8HI2 - chains B and C of the 3 polymer chains in the assembly; structure by electron microscopy, 3.20 A resolution.

Chain B:
Molecule: Genome polyprotein (Fragment)
Source organism: Enterovirus A71
UniProtKB: A0A1P8LK26 (A0A1P8LK26_HE71); residues 13-249 here correspond to UniProt positions 82-318 (UniProt number = residue number + 69)
Chain sequence (237 residues; numbered 13 to 249; the number before each row is that of its first residue):
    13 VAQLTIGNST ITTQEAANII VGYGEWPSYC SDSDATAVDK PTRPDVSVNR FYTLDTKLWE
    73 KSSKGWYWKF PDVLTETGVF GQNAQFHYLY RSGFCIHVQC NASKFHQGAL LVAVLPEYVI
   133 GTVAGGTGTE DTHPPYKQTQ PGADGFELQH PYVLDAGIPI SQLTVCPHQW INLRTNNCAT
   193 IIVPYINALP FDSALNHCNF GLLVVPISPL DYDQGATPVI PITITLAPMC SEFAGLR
Disordered / not traced: 13-30, 42-60, 136-144

Chain C:
Molecule: Genome polyprotein (Fragment)
Source organism: Enterovirus A71
UniProtKB: D7RHC1 (D7RHC1_HE71); residues 1-239 here correspond to UniProt positions 324-562 (UniProt number = residue number + 323)
Chain sequence (239 residues; row label = number of the first residue in the row):
     1 GFPTELKPGT NQFLTTDDGV SAPILPNFHP TPCIHIPGEV RNLLELCQVE TILEVNNVPT
    61 NATSLMERLR FPVSAQAGKG ELCAVFRADP GRNGPWQSTL LGQLCGYYTQ WSGSLEVTFM
   121 FTGSFMATGK MLIAYTPPGG PLPKDRATAM LGTHVIWDFG LQSSVTLVIP WISNTHYRAH
   181 ARDGVFDYYT TGLVSIWYQT NYVVPIGAPN TAYIIALAAA QKNFTMKLCK DASDILQTG
Disordered / not traced: 76-78, 175-189, 232-239

How chain B and chain C interact:
Residue-residue contacts - 59 pairs, chain B then chain C:
  Y35(B) - G38(C)
  E37(B) - H35(C)  salt bridge
  K116(B) - S124(C)  hydrogen bond (backbone-side chain)
  K116(B) - F125(C)  hydrogen bond (backbone-backbone)
  K116(B) - M126(C)
  F117(B) - S124(C)
  F117(B) - I206(C)
  F117(B) - G207(C)
  F117(B) - A208(C)
  F117(B) - P209(C)
  Q119(B) - T122(C)
  Q119(B) - G123(C)
  Q119(B) - S124(C)  hydrogen bond (side chain-backbone)
  Q119(B) - P209(C)
  Q119(B) - T211(C)  hydrogen bond (side chain-backbone)
  G120(B) - T122(C)
  A121(B) - T122(C)
  P163(B) - M66(C)  hydrophobic
  Y164(B) - E54(C)  hydrogen bond
  Y164(B) - L65(C)
  I172(B) - M66(C)  hydrophobic
  I172(B) - L69(C)  hydrophobic
  S173(B) - T51(C)
  S173(B) - I52(C)  hydrogen bond (backbone-backbone)
  S173(B) - S98(C)
  Q174(B) - T51(C)
  Q174(B) - S98(C)  hydrogen bond (side chain-backbone)
  Q174(B) - L100(C)
  Q174(B) - Q103(C)
  T176(B) - E50(C)  hydrogen bond (side chain-backbone)
  T176(B) - T51(C)
  V177(B) - L100(C)  hydrophobic
  W182(B) - M120(C)  hydrophobic
  W182(B) - L217(C)  hydrophobic
  N184(B) - M120(C)
  N184(B) - F121(C)  hydrogen bond (side chain-backbone)
  N184(B) - T122(C)  hydrogen bond
  N184(B) - S163(C)  hydrogen bond
  R186(B) - F121(C)
  R186(B) - G123(C)
  R186(B) - S124(C)  hydrogen bond (side chain-backbone)
  R186(B) - F125(C)
  R186(B) - A127(C)
  R186(B) - F159(C)  hydrogen bond (side chain-backbone)
  R186(B) - S163(C)  hydrogen bond
  T187(B) - S163(C)  hydrogen bond
  Y197(B) - P37(C)
  N199(B) - I36(C)
  A200(B) - I34(C)
  P218(B) - M66(C)
  I219(B) - L69(C)  hydrophobic
  I219(B) - R70(C)  hydrogen bond (backbone-side chain)
  I219(B) - I215(C)  hydrophobic
  S220(B) - T122(C)
  P221(B) - R70(C)
  P221(B) - Y213(C)  hydrophobic
  D223(B) - P209(C)
  Y224(B) - P209(C)
  D225(B) - G207(C)
Other interface residues (no listed pair), chain B (34 interface residues in all): H118, P196, I198, L201, P202, V217
Other interface residues (no listed pair), chain C (40 interface residues in all): L46, V49, R68, T99, G160, A212

Overview:
34 residues of chain B face 40 of chain C across their interface; the contacts include 16 hydrogen bonds and 1
salt bridge. Polar contacts include E37(B)-H35(C), K116(B)-S124(C) and Q119(B)-S124(C).
Chain B is Genome polyprotein (Fragment) and chain C is Genome polyprotein (Fragment), both from Enterovirus
A71; the structure, Structure of EV71 VLP frozen at -183 degree embedded in crystalline ice, was determined by
electron microscopy, deposited together with 8BQN and 8F7Y.
